6UTH - chains a and g of the 35 polymer chains in the assembly; structure by electron microscopy, 3.40 A resolution.

[Chain a (and g)]
Molecule: Proteasome activator protein PA26
Source organism: Trypanosoma brucei brucei
Notes: chain g of this document is another copy of the same molecule, construct and numbering; everything in this record applies to it too
UniProtKB: Q38BM8 (Q38BM8_TRYB2); numbering as in UniProt (aligned over 4-223)
Amino-acid sequence (229 residues; row label = number of the first residue in the row):
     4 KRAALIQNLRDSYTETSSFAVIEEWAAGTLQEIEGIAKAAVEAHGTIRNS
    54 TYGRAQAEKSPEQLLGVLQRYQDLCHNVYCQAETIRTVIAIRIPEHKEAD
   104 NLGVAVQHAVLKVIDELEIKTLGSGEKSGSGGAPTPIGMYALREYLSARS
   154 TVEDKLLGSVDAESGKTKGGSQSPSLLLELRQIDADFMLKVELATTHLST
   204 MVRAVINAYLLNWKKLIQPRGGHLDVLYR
Unresolved in the structure: 162-171
Sequence notes: conflict Gly-48 (Ala in Q38BM8), Ala-102 (Glu in Q38BM8); expression tag (224-232)

[Interface between chain a and chain g]
Contacting residue pairs (76):
  Glu-18(a) / Arg-5(g)  salt bridge
  Phe-22(a) / Arg-5(g)
  Arg-51(a) / Gln-72(g)
  Arg-51(a) / Asp-76(g)  salt bridge
  Leu-105(a) / Glu-101(g)
  Ala-108(a) / Glu-101(g)
  Val-109(a) / His-99(g)
  Ser-131(a) / Lys-130(g)
  Ser-133(a) / Lys-130(g)
  Gly-134(a) / Ile-122(g)
  Gly-135(a) / Ile-122(g)
  Ala-136(a) / Ile-122(g)
  Pro-137(a) / Lys-130(g)
  Ala-151(a) / Arg-146(g)
  Ser-174(a) / Asp-157(g)  hydrogen bond
  Gln-175(a) / Leu-160(g)
  Ser-176(a) / Ser-153(g)
  Ser-176(a) / Glu-156(g)  hydrogen bond
  Ser-176(a) / Asp-157(g)
  Pro-177(a) / Glu-61(g)
  Pro-177(a) / Lys-62(g)
  Pro-177(a) / Ser-63(g)
  Pro-177(a) / Glu-156(g)
  Ser-178(a) / Ser-63(g)  hydrogen bond
  Ser-178(a) / Leu-149(g)
  Ser-178(a) / Arg-152(g)  hydrogen bond
  Ser-178(a) / Glu-156(g)  hydrogen bond
  Leu-181(a) / Ser-63(g)
  Leu-181(a) / Leu-68(g)  hydrophobic
  Leu-181(a) / Leu-149(g)
  Glu-182(a) / Arg-146(g)  salt bridge
  Glu-182(a) / Leu-149(g)
  Glu-182(a) / Ser-150(g)  hydrogen bond
  Glu-182(a) / Ser-153(g)  hydrogen bond
  Gln-185(a) / Gln-72(g)
  Gln-185(a) / Gln-75(g)
  Gln-185(a) / Leu-145(g)
  Gln-185(a) / Arg-146(g)
  Ile-186(a) / Arg-146(g)
  Asp-189(a) / Gln-75(g)
  Asp-189(a) / Tyr-143(g)
  Phe-190(a) / Arg-146(g)
  Leu-192(a) / Gln-75(g)
  Leu-192(a) / His-79(g)
  Leu-192(a) / Met-142(g)  hydrophobic
  Lys-193(a) / Tyr-143(g)
  Glu-195(a) / His-79(g)  salt bridge
  Leu-196(a) / His-79(g)
  Leu-196(a) / Tyr-82(g)  hydrophobic
  Leu-196(a) / Met-142(g)  hydrophobic
  Thr-199(a) / Glu-86(g)
  His-200(a) / Tyr-82(g)
  His-200(a) / Glu-86(g)  salt bridge
  Thr-203(a) / Glu-86(g)  hydrogen bond
  Thr-203(a) / Arg-89(g)
  Thr-203(a) / Thr-90(g)  hydrogen bond
  Arg-206(a) / Tyr-16(g)  hydrogen bond
  Arg-206(a) / Ile-94(g)
  Ala-207(a) / Ala-93(g)  hydrophobic
  Ile-209(a) / Leu-12(g)  hydrophobic
  Asn-210(a) / Arg-13(g)  hydrogen bond
  Asn-210(a) / Ala-93(g)  hydrogen bond (side chain-backbone)
  Asn-210(a) / Ile-94(g)  hydrogen bond (side chain-backbone)
  Asn-210(a) / Arg-95(g)
  Asn-210(a) / Ile-96(g)  hydrogen bond (side chain-backbone)
  Tyr-212(a) / Arg-5(g)
  Leu-213(a) / Arg-5(g)
  Leu-213(a) / Leu-8(g)  hydrophobic
  Leu-213(a) / Ile-9(g)  hydrophobic
  Leu-214(a) / Ile-9(g)  hydrophobic
  Leu-214(a) / Arg-13(g)
  Leu-214(a) / Ile-96(g)
  Leu-214(a) / Pro-97(g)
  Asn-215(a) / Glu-98(g)
  Asn-215(a) / His-99(g)  hydrogen bond (side chain-backbone)
  Trp-216(a) / Arg-5(g)
Also at the interface, not in a pair above, chain a (45 interface residues in all): Ala-29, Ala-112, Glu-129, Leu-179, Lys-218
Also at the interface, not in a pair above, chain g (46 interface residues in all): Ser-15, Ala-60, Cys-83, Leu-125, Gly-126, Gly-132, Ser-133

[In short]
The interface between chain a and chain g involves 45 residues on one side and 46 on the other; the contacts
include 15 hydrogen bonds and 5 salt bridges. Polar pairs include Glu-18(a)/Arg-5(g), Arg-51(a)/Asp-76(g) and
Glu-182(a)/Arg-146(g).
Both chains are Proteasome activator protein PA26 (Trypanosoma brucei brucei). Entry 6UTH (Allosteric coupling
between alpha-rings of 20S proteasome, 20S proteasome singly capped with a PA26/E102A_PANc, together with ...)
was determined by electron microscopy together with 6UTF, 6UTG, 6UTI and 6UTJ from the same study.
